Entry 9E9M (X-ray diffraction, 1.55 A resolution); this record covers chain A.

Chain A:
Name: ShufPTP
Source organism: synthetic construct
Sequence (150 residues; each row starts with the number of its first residue):
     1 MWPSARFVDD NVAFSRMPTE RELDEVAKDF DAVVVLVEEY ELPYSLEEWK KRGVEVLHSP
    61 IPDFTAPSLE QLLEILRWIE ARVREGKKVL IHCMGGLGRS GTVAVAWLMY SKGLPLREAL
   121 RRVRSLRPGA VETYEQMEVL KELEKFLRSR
Not modelled in the structure: 149-150
Modified positions: C93 (S-hydroxycysteine; CSO)
What the authors report for this chain:
  - contacts within the chain: E41-D63, C93-R99, C93-M94
  - catalytic residues: C93
  - post-translational modification sites: C93
  - conformationally variable residues (side-chain flip): M94 (from molecular simulation)
  - catalytic residues: D63 (proposed by the authors, not directly observed)
  - mutagenesis - D63N: decreased catalytic activity
  - catalytic residues: E132 (from molecular simulation)

Summary:
The paper reports catalytic residues C93, D63 and E132; D63N reduces catalytic activity.
Chain A is ShufPTP (synthetic construct); the structure, Ligand Free Putative Ancestral Protein Tyrosine
Phosphatase ShufPTP - C93-Cyclic Sulfenamide - Intermediate p-loop Conformation, was determined by X-ray
diffraction, deposited together with 9E9L and 9E9N.
